Entry 4XMN (X-ray diffraction, 7.60 A resolution (low resolution: residue-level contacts below are approximate; hydrogen-bond / salt-bridge calls are withheld)); this record covers chains A and B of the 7 polymer chains in the assembly.

Chain A:
Protein: Protein transport protein SEC13
From: Saccharomyces cerevisiae (strain ATCC 204508 / S288c)
UniProt: Q04491 (SEC13_YEAST); residue numbers follow UniProt; this construct covers 2-297
Chain sequence (297 residues; each row starts with the number of its first residue):
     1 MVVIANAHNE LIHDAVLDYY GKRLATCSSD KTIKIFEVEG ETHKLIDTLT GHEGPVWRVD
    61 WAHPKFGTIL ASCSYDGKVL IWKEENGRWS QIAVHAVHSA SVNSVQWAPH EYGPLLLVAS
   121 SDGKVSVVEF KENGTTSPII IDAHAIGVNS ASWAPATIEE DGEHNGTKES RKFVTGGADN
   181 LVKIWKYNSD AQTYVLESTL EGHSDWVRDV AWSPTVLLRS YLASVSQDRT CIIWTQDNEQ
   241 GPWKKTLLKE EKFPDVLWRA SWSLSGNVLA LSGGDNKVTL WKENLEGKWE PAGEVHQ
Disordered / not traced: 1-7, 158-169, 294-297
Sequence notes: initiating methionine (1)
Modified / non-standard residues: Mse-1 (selenomethionine)

Chain B:
Protein: Nucleoporin NUP145
From: Saccharomyces cerevisiae
Notes: EC 3.4.21.-
UniProt: P49687 (NU145_YEAST); residues 75-712 here correspond to UniProt positions 680-1317 (UniProt number = residue number + 605)
Chain sequence (652 residues; row label = number of the first residue in the row):
    61 MGSSHHHHHH SDQPDADFEG IEASPKLDVS KDWVEQLILA GSSLRSVFAT SKEFDGPCQN
   121 EIDLLFSECN DEIDNAKLIM KERRFTASYT FAKFSTGSML LTKDIVGKSG VSIKRLPTEL
   181 QRKFLFDDVY LDKEIEKVTI EARKSNPYPQ ISESSLLFKD ALDYMEKTSS DYNLWKLSSI
   241 LFDPVSYPYK TDNDQVKMAL LKKERHCRLT SWIVSQIGPE IEEKIRNSSN EIEQIFLYLL
   301 LNDVVRASKL AIESKNGHLS VLISYLGSND PRIRDLAELQ LQKWSTGGCS IDKNISKIYK
   361 LLSGSPFEGL FSLKELESEF SWLCLLNLTL CYGQIDEYSL ESLVQSHLDK FSLPYDDPIG
   421 VIFQLYAANE NTEKLYKEVR QRTNALDVQF CWYLIQTLRF NGTRVFSKET SDEATFAFAA
   481 QLEFAQLHGH SLFVSCFLND DKAAEDTIKR LVMREITLLR ASTNDHILNR LKIPSQLIFN
   541 AQALKDRYEG NYLSEVQNLL LGSSYDLAEM AIVTSLGPRL LLSNNPVQNN ELKTLREILN
   601 EFPDSERDKW SVSINVFEVY LKLVLDNVET QETIDSLISG MKIFYDQYKH CREVAACCNV
   661 MSQEIVSKIL EKNNPSIGDS KAKLLELPLG QPEKAYLRGE FAQDLMKCTY KI
Disordered / not traced: 61-148, 551-553, 561-565, 577-586, 603-611, 625-630, 646-653, 674-680, 690-702
Sequence notes: initiating methionine (61); expression tag (62-74)
Modified / non-standard residues: Mse-61, Mse-140 (selenomethionine); Mse-159, Mse-225, Mse-258, Mse-513, Mse-570, Mse-641, Mse-661, Mse-706 (selenomethionine; parent Met)
UniProt features mapped onto this chain:
  - modified residue: Ser-84 (Phosphoserine), Thr-146 (Phosphothreonine)

How chain A and chain B interact:
Contacting residue pairs - 75 pairs, chain A then chain B:
  Leu-11(A) / Lys-163(B)
  Ile-12(A) / Phe-151(B)
  Ile-12(A) / Ser-169(B)
  Ile-12(A) / Gly-170(B)
  His-13(A) / Tyr-149(B)
  His-13(A) / Phe-151(B)
  Ala-15(A) / Phe-151(B)
  Ala-15(A) / Val-171(B)
  Leu-17(A) / Ser-155(B)
  Leu-17(A) / Leu-161(B)
  Asp-18(A) / Thr-156(B)
  Asp-18(A) / Tyr-548(B)
  Tyr-19(A) / Thr-156(B)
  Tyr-19(A) / Mse-513(B)
  Tyr-19(A) / Arg-514(B)
  Tyr-19(A) / Leu-544(B)
  Tyr-20(A) / Mse-513(B)
  Tyr-20(A) / Arg-514(B)
  Tyr-20(A) / Ile-516(B)
  Tyr-20(A) / Ala-541(B)
  Tyr-20(A) / Leu-544(B)
  Tyr-20(A) / Lys-545(B)
  Tyr-20(A) / Tyr-548(B)
  Arg-23(A) / Tyr-548(B)
  Leu-24(A) / Leu-161(B)
  Leu-24(A) / Ser-169(B)
  Leu-24(A) / Val-171(B)
  Thr-26(A) / Ser-169(B)
  Phe-36(A) / Lys-168(B)
  Phe-36(A) / Ser-169(B)
  Gly-40(A) / Ile-173(B)
  His-43(A) / Lys-168(B)
  His-43(A) / Ile-173(B)
  Leu-45(A) / Lys-168(B)
  Arg-58(A) / Lys-153(B)
  His-63(A) / Leu-544(B)
  Pro-64(A) / Leu-544(B)
  Pro-64(A) / Arg-547(B)
  Pro-64(A) / Tyr-548(B)
  Lys-65(A) / Leu-544(B)
  Lys-65(A) / Arg-547(B)
  Val-216(A) / Asp-506(B)
  Trp-258(A) / Tyr-149(B)
  Trp-258(A) / Thr-150(B)
  Arg-259(A) / Tyr-149(B)
  Arg-259(A) / Phe-151(B)
  Arg-259(A) / Ala-152(B)
  Ser-261(A) / Ala-152(B)
  Ser-261(A) / Lys-153(B)
  Ser-261(A) / Phe-154(B)
  Trp-262(A) / Phe-154(B)
  Ser-263(A) / Phe-154(B)
  Ser-263(A) / Phe-484(B)
  Leu-264(A) / Ser-155(B)
  Leu-264(A) / Thr-156(B)
  Leu-264(A) / Ser-158(B)
  Leu-264(A) / Arg-514(B)
  Ser-265(A) / Ser-158(B)
  Ser-265(A) / Ala-480(B)
  Ser-265(A) / Glu-483(B)
  Ser-265(A) / Phe-484(B)
  Val-268(A) / Phe-154(B)
  Val-268(A) / Phe-484(B)
  Ala-270(A) / Phe-154(B)
  Ala-270(A) / Leu-160(B)
  Ser-272(A) / Phe-151(B)
  Ser-272(A) / Ala-152(B)
  Gly-273(A) / Thr-150(B)
  Val-278(A) / Ala-152(B)
  Val-278(A) / Thr-162(B)
  Leu-280(A) / Phe-154(B)
  Lys-282(A) / Glu-179(B)
  Leu-285(A) / Arg-440(B)
  Leu-285(A) / Gln-441(B)
  Gly-293(A) / Pro-177(B)
Interface residues without a listed pair, chain A (49 interface residues in all): Asn-9, Glu-10, Asp-14, Lys-22, Val-38, Lys-44, Gly-67, Thr-68, Asp-209, Gly-266, Leu-269, Gly-274, Asn-276
Interface residues without a listed pair, chain B (37 interface residues in all): Ile-165, Arg-510, Glu-549

Overview:
49 residues of chain A face 37 of chain B across their interface.
Chain A is Protein transport protein SEC13 (Saccharomyces cerevisiae (strain ATCC 204508 / S288c)) and chain B
is Nucleoporin NUP145 (Saccharomyces cerevisiae); the structure, Structure of the yeast coat nucleoporin
complex, space group P212121, was determined by X-ray diffraction together with 4XMM from the same study.
